PDB entry 8JBT | X-ray diffraction, 2.30 A resolution | chain A

# Chain A
Protein: Putative cobalamin binding protein
From: Chloracidobacterium thermophilum
Notes: fragment: B12 binding domain
Sequence (327 residues; numbered -81 to 245; the number before each row is that of its first residue; numbers below 1 keep their minus sign (Met-81 is residue -81)):
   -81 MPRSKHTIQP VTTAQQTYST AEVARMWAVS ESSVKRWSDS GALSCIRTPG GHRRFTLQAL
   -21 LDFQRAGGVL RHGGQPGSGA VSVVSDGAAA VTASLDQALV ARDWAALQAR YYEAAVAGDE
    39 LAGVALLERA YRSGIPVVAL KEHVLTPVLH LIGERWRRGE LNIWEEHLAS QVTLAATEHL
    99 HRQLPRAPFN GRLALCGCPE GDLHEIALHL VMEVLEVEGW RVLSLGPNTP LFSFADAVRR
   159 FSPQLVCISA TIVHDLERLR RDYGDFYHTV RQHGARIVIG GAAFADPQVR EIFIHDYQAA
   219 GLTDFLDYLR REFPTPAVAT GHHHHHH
Disordered / not traced: -81 to 6, 235-245
Metal / ion sites: cobalamin Co near His122 (its only coordinating residue here)
Ligand contacts: cobalamin (B12): Glu60, Thr64, Leu67, His68, Gly71, Glu72, Trp74, Arg75, Ile81, Glu84, His85, Ser88, Gly119, Asp120, Leu121, His122, Glu123, Ile124, Ala125, Leu128, Val129, Cys165, Ile166, Ser167, Thr169, Ile170, His172, Val196, Ile197, Gly198, Gly199, Ala217, Ala218, Gly219, Leu220, Phe223
Reported in the primary citation:
  - cobalamin coordination: His122
  - conformationally variable residues (side-chain flip): Glu84, His85
  - binding site for cobalamin: Glu84

# Overview
Ligands of chain A: cobalamin. From the paper: a binding site for cobalamin at Glu84; cobalamin coordination
by His122.
Chain A is Putative cobalamin binding protein (Chloracidobacterium thermophilum); the structure, B12-binding
domain from Chloracidobacterium thermophilum MerR family protein, anaerobic light state, was determined by
X-ray diffraction together with 8JBS from the same study.
